Entry 7DTE (electron microscopy, 3.00 A resolution); this record covers chains B and G of the 6 polymer chains in the assembly.

[Chain B]
Name: Non-structural protein 8
Source organism: Severe acute respiratory syndrome coronavirus 2
UniProtKB: P0DTD1 (R1AB_SARS2); residues 1-198 here correspond to UniProt positions 3943-4140 (UniProt number = residue number + 3942)
Chain sequence (200 residues; each row starts with the number of its first residue; numbers below 1 keep their minus sign (Gly-1 is residue -1)):
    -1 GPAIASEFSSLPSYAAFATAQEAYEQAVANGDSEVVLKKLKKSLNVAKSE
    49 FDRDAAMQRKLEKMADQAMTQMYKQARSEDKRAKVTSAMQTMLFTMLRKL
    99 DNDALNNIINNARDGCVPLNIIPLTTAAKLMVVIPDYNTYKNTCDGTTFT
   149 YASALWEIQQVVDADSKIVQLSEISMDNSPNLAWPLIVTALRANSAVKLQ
Disordered / not traced: -1 to 5, 193-198
Sequence notes: expression tag (-1 to 0)
UniProt features mapped onto this chain:
  - site: Gln198 (Cleavage)

[Chain G]
Molecule: 34-nt RNA strand
Sequence (34 nucleotides; row label = number of the first residue in the row; numbers below 1 keep their minus sign (U-29 is residue -29)):
   -29 UGUUCGACGAUGUUCGACGAUGUUCGACGACACA
Disordered / not traced: -29 to -25

[Interface between chain B and chain G]
Contacting residue pairs (11; chain B residue first):
  Glu32(B) - A-23(G)  phosphate contact
  Glu32(B) - C-22(G)  phosphate contact
  Val33(B) - G-24(G)  sugar contact
  Val33(B) - A-23(G)  sugar contact
  Lys36(B) - A-23(G)  salt bridge to the phosphate
  Lys36(B) - C-22(G)  salt bridge to the phosphate
  Lys37(B) - G-24(G)  salt bridge to the phosphate
  Lys37(B) - A-23(G)  phosphate contact
  Asp50(B) - G-14(G)  hydrogen bond to the sugar
  Arg51(B) - U-16(G)  hydrogen bond to the sugar
  Arg51(B) - C-15(G)  hydrogen bond to the sugar
Other interface residues (no listed pair), chain B (8 interface residues in all): Lys40, Ala54

[Overview]
8 residues of chain B face 6 of chain G across their interface, with 3 hydrogen bonds and 3 salt bridges.
Among the polar pairs are Asp50(B)-G-14(G), Arg51(B)-U-16(G) and Arg51(B)-C-15(G).
Here chain B is Non-structural protein 8 (Severe acute respiratory syndrome coronavirus 2) and chain G is a
34-nt RNA strand. Entry 7DTE (SARS-CoV-2 RdRP catalytic complex with T33-1 RNA) was determined by electron
microscopy.
